8DF7 - chains B and V of the 4 polymer chains in the assembly; structure by X-ray diffraction, 3.52 A resolution.

== Chain B ==
Molecule: Topoisomerase V
From: Methanopyrus kandleri
UniProtKB: Q977W1 (Q977W1_9EURY); residues 1-854 here = UniProt positions 1-854
Sequence (854 residues; row label = number of the first residue in the row):
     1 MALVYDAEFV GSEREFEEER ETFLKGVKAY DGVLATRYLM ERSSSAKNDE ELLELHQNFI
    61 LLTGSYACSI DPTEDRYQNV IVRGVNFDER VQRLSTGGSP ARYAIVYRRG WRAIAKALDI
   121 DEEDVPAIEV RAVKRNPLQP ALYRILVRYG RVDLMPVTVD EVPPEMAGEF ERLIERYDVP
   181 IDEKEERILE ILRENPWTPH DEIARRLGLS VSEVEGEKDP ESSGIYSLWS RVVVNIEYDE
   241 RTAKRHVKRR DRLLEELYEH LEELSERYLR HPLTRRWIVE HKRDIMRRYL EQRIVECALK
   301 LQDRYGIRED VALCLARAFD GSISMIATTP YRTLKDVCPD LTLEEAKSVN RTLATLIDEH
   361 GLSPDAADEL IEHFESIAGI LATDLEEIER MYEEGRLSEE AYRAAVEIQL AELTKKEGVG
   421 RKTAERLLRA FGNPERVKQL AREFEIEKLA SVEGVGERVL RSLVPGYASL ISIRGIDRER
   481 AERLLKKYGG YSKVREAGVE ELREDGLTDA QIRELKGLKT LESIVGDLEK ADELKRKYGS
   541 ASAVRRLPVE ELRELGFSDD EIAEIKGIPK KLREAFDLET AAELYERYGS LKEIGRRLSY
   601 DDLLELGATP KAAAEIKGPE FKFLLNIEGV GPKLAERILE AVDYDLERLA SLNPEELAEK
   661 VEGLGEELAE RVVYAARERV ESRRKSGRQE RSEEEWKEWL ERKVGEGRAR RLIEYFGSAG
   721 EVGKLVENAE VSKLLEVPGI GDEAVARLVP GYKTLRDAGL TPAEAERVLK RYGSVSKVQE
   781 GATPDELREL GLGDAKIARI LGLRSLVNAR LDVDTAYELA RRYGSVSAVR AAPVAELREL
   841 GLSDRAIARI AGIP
Unresolved in the structure: 1-2, 853-854
Disulfide bonds: Cys314-Cys338
Differences from the reference sequence: engineered mutation Ala809 (Lys in Q977W1), Ala820 (Lys in Q977W1), Ala831 (Lys in Q977W1), Ala835 (Lys in Q977W1), Ala846 (Lys in Q977W1), Ala851 (Lys in Q977W1)
Metal / ion sites: K+ site 1: Ile471, Ile473, Ile476; K+ site 2: Leu735, Val737, Ile740
From the paper describing this entry:
  - mutagenesis - R37A, R83A, R109A, A132I, K134A/R135A, K134A, R288A/R293A: decreased catalytic activity
  - mutagenesis - K47A, H56A, R135A, R288A, Y289A, R293A: unchanged catalytic activity
  - mutagenesis - R108A, R108A/R109A, K134E/R135E, R288E/R293E, R288E/L290P/R293E, L290P: abolished catalytic activity
  - catalytic residues: Arg108 (proposed by the authors, not directly observed)
  - catalytic residues: Arg131, Arg144 (citing earlier work)

== Chain V ==
Molecule: 39-nt DNA strand
Notes: engineered mutation(s): GUA U13 is an abasic site
Sequence (39 nucleotides; numbered 2 to 40; the number before each row is that of its first residue):
     2 GCCTGCACGA AGTAAGCATG CTTACTTCGT GCAGGCACA

== Interface between chain B and chain V ==
Residue-residue contacts (21):
  Glu41(B) with DC4(V), phosphate contact; DT5(V), phosphate contact
  Arg108(B) with DC3(V), salt bridge to the phosphate
  Arg288(B) with DC4(V), base contact; DT5(V), hydrogen bond to the base
  Tyr289(B) with DC3(V), phosphate contact
  Lys300(B) with DG13(V), hydrogen bond to the phosphate; DT14(V), salt bridge to the phosphate
  Arg304(B) with DG13(V), hydrogen bond to the phosphate; DT14(V), salt bridge to the phosphate
  Ser324(B) with DA12(V), hydrogen bond to the phosphate
  Pro465(B) with DT20(V), phosphate contact
  Ser542(B) with DT27(V), hydrogen bond to the phosphate; DT28(V), phosphate contact
  Arg546(B) with DT27(V), salt bridge to the phosphate
  Pro619(B) with DG35(V), phosphate contact
  Arg702(B) with DT31(V), salt bridge to the phosphate
  Asp757(B) with DT24(V), base contact
  Arg799(B) with DT24(V), salt bridge to the phosphate
  Arg804(B) with DT24(V), salt bridge to the phosphate; DA25(V), phosphate contact
Other interface residues (no listed pair), chain B (23 interface residues in all): Ile285, Lys493, Thr520, Ser540, Ala541, Lys570, Lys703, Lys753
Other interface residues (no listed pair), chain V (16 interface residues in all): DG2, DA19, DC37

== Overview ==
The interface between chain B and chain V involves 23 residues on one side and 16 on the other; the contacts
include 5 hydrogen bonds and 7 salt bridges. Among the polar pairs are Arg288(B)-DT5(V), Lys300(B)-DG13(V) and
Arg304(B)-DG13(V). The paper reports catalytic residues Arg108(B), Arg131(B) and Arg144(B); R37A, R83A and
R109A of chain B, among others, reduce catalytic activity; 19 substitutions were tested in all.
Chain B is Topoisomerase V (Methanopyrus kandleri) and chain V is a 39-nt DNA strand; the structure, Structure
of M. kandleri topoisomerase V in complex with DNA. 38 base pair symmetric DNA complex, was determined by
X-ray diffraction (same publication as 8DF8, 8DF9 and 8DFB).
